PDB entry 2VPB | X-ray diffraction, 1.59 A resolution | chains A and B

[Chain A]
Protein: Pygopus homolog 1
Organism: Homo sapiens
Notes: fragment: phd domain, residues 333-397
Reference sequence: Q9Y3Y4 (PYGO1_HUMAN); residues 333-397 here = UniProt positions 333-397
Amino-acid sequence (65 residues; numbered 333 to 397; the number before each row is that of its first residue):
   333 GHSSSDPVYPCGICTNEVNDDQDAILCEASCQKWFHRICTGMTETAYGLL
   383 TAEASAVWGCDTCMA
Unresolved in the structure: 333-340
Metal / ion sites: Zn2+ site 1: C343, C346, H368, C371; Zn2+ site 2: C359, C363, C392, C395; Na+: L382, E385, A388
What the authors report for this chain:
  - conformationally variable residues (loop rearrangement): D352, L382 to S387
  - mutagenesis - W366E: abolished binding to H3K4me3
  - mutagenesis - V350E (below 3%), A356E (below 3%): decreased binding to H3K4me3
  - mutagenesis - V350E, A356E, W366E: unchanged binding to B-cell cll/lymphoma 9 protein (chain B)

[Chain B]
Protein: B-cell cll/lymphoma 9 protein
Organism: Homo sapiens
Notes: fragment: hd1 domain, residues 174-205
Reference sequence: O00512 (BCL9_HUMAN); numbering as in UniProt (aligned over 174-205)
Amino-acid sequence (35 residues; each row starts with the number of its first residue):
   171 AMAAKVVYVFSTEMANKAAEAVLKGQVETIVSFHI

[Interface between chain A and chain B]
Contacting residue pairs - 34 pairs, chain A then chain B:
  A361(A) - V179(B)  hydrophobic
  T372(A) - T182(B)
  G373(A) - T182(B)
  G373(A) - N186(B)  hydrogen bond (backbone-side chain)
  M374(A) - T182(B)
  M374(A) - A185(B)  hydrophobic
  M374(A) - N186(B)
  T375(A) - N186(B)  hydrogen bond (backbone-side chain)
  A378(A) - A185(B)
  A378(A) - N186(B)
  A378(A) - A189(B)  hydrophobic
  L381(A) - A189(B)  hydrophobic
  L381(A) - I200(B)
  L382(A) - F180(B)  hydrophobic
  L382(A) - I200(B)  hydrophobic
  E385(A) - V201(B)
  S387(A) - V177(B)
  S387(A) - Y178(B)  hydrogen bond (backbone-backbone)
  S387(A) - V201(B)
  A388(A) - Y178(B)
  A388(A) - F180(B)  hydrophobic
  A388(A) - V201(B)  hydrophobic
  V389(A) - V177(B)  hydrophobic
  V389(A) - Y178(B)  hydrogen bond (backbone-backbone)
  V389(A) - V179(B)
  V389(A) - F180(B)  hydrogen bond (backbone-backbone)
  W390(A) - F180(B)
  W390(A) - S181(B)
  W390(A) - T182(B)  hydrogen bond
  G391(A) - V179(B)
  G391(A) - F180(B)  hydrogen bond (backbone-backbone)
  G391(A) - S181(B)
  M396(A) - V179(B)
  M396(A) - S181(B)
Other interface residues (no listed pair), chain A (17 interface residues in all): T377, D393
Other interface residues (no listed pair), chain B (14 interface residues in all): V176, V192, L193
Interface features reported in the paper:
  - pairs named by the authors: W390(A)-T182(B)
  - interface residues, chain A: M374(A), T375(A), A378(A), L382(A), S387(A), A388(A), V389(A), G391(A)
  - interface residues, chain B: Y178(B), V179(B), F180(B), T182(B), A185(B), N186(B), A189(B), I200(B), V201(B)

[Overview]
17 residues of chain A and 14 residues of chain B are in contact, with 7 hydrogen bonds. Among the polar pairs
are G373(A)-N186(B), T375(A)-N186(B) and W390(A)-T182(B). The paper describes a contact between W390(A) and
T182(B). The paper reports that V350E and A356E of chain A reduce binding to H3K4me3; interface residues
M374(A), T375(A) and Y178(B) among others.
Chain A is Pygopus homolog 1 and chain B is B-cell cll/lymphoma 9 protein, both from Homo sapiens; the
structure, Decoding of methylated histone H3 tail by the Pygo-BCL9 Wnt signaling complex, was determined by
X-ray diffraction together with 2VP7, 2VPD, 2VPE and 2VPG from the same study.
